PDB entry 9AS4 | electron microscopy, 3.06 A resolution | chains B and C of the 5 polymer chains in the assembly

# Chain B
Name: G subunit q (Gi2-mini-Gq chimeric)
Organism: Homo sapiens
Chain sequence (246 residues; each row starts with the number of its first residue):
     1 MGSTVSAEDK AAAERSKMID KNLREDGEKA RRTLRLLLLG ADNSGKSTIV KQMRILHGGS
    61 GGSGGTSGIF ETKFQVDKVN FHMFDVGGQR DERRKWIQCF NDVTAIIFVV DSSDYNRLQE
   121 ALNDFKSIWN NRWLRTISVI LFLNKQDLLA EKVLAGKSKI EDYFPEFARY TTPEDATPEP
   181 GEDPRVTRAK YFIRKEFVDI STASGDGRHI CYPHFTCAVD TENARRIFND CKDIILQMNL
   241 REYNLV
Unresolved in the structure: 1-3, 55-65, 174-181

# Chain C
Name: Guanine nucleotide-binding protein G(I)/G(S)/G(T) subunit beta-1
Organism: Homo sapiens
UniProt: P62873 (GBB1_HUMAN); residue numbers follow UniProt; this construct covers 2-340
Chain sequence (358 residues; numbered -17 to 340; the number before each row is that of its first residue; numbers below 1 keep their minus sign (Met-17 is residue -17)):
   -17 MHHHHHHLEV LFQGPGSSGS ELDQLRQEAE QLKNQIRDAR KACADATLSQ ITNNIDPVGR
    43 IQMRTRRTLR GHLAKIYAMH WGTDSRLLVS ASQDGKLIIW DSYTTNKVHA IPLRSSWVMT
   103 CAYAPSGNYV ACGGLDNICS IYNLKTREGN VRVSRELAGH TGYLSCCRFL DDNQIVTSSG
   163 DTTCALWDIE TGQQTTTFTG HTGDVMSLSL APDTRLFVSG ACDASAKLWD VREGMCRQTF
   223 TGHESDINAI CFFPNGNAFA TGSDDATCRL FDLRADQELM TYSHDNIICG ITSVSFSKSG
   283 RLLLAGYDDF NCNVWDALKA DRAGVLAGHD NRVSCLGVTD DGMAVATGSW DSFLKIWN
Unresolved in the structure: -17 to 9
Construct notes: expression tag (-17 to 1)
Swiss-Prot annotation at these positions:
  - modified residue: Ser2 (N-acetylserine), His266 (Phosphohistidine)
  - natural variant: Leu30 (L30F: In MRD42; uncertain significance), Arg52 (R52G: In MRD42), Gly64 (G64V: In MRD42), Asp76 (D76E: In MRD42; D76G: In MRD42), Gly77 (G77S: In MRD42), Lys78 (K78R: In MRD42), Ile80 (I80N: In MRD42; I80T: In MRD42), His91 (H91R: In MRD42; uncertain significance), Ala92 (A92T: In MRD42), Pro94 (P94S: In MRD42), Leu95 (L95P: In MRD42), Arg96 (R96L: In MRD42), 5 further natural variant entries in UniProt

# How chain B and chain C interact
Pairs across the interface (40):
  Asp9(B) - Asn88(C)
  Arg15(B) - Val90(C)  hydrogen bond (side chain-backbone)
  Arg15(B) - His91(C)
  Ser16(B) - Asn88(C)
  Ser16(B) - Lys89(C)  hydrogen bond (side chain-backbone)
  Ile19(B) - Lys89(C)
  Ile19(B) - Ala92(C)  hydrophobic
  Asp20(B) - Lys89(C)  salt bridge
  Leu23(B) - Gly53(C)
  Leu23(B) - Leu55(C)
  Leu23(B) - Lys78(C)
  Leu23(B) - Ile80(C)  hydrophobic
  Leu23(B) - Lys89(C)
  Asp26(B) - Lys78(C)
  Gly27(B) - Leu55(C)
  Arg35(B) - Gln75(C)
  Ser67(B) - Asn119(C)
  Gly68(B) - Leu117(C)
  Gly68(B) - Asn119(C)
  Ile69(B) - Trp99(C)
  Ile69(B) - Leu117(C)  hydrophobic
  Phe84(B) - Trp99(C)  hydrophobic
  Gln89(B) - Tyr145(C)
  Lys95(B) - Tyr145(C)
  Lys95(B) - Met188(C)
  Lys95(B) - Cys204(C)
  Lys95(B) - Asp228(C)  salt bridge
  Lys95(B) - Asn230(C)  hydrogen bond
  Lys95(B) - Asp246(C)  salt bridge
  Trp96(B) - Leu117(C)  hydrophobic
  Gln98(B) - Trp332(C)
  Cys99(B) - Tyr59(C)
  Cys99(B) - Gln75(C)  hydrogen bond (backbone-side chain)
  Phe100(B) - Trp99(C)  hydrophobic
  Phe100(B) - Leu117(C)  hydrophobic
  Asn101(B) - Lys57(C)
  Asn101(B) - Trp332(C)
  Asp102(B) - Gln75(C)  hydrogen bond
  Trp133(B) - Asp290(C)
  Trp133(B) - Arg314(C)
Also at the interface, not in a pair above, chain B (27 interface residues in all): Ala12, Ala13, Arg24, Val86, Glu92
Also at the interface, not in a pair above, chain C (30 interface residues in all): Arg52, Thr86, Thr87, Met101, Asp118, Asp186

# In short
27 residues of chain B face 30 of chain C across their interface, with 5 hydrogen bonds and 3 salt bridges.
Polar contacts include Asp20(B)-Lys89(C), Lys95(B)-Asp228(C) and Lys95(B)-Asp246(C).
Here chain B is G subunit q (Gi2-mini-Gq chimeric) and chain C is Guanine nucleotide-binding protein
G(I)/G(S)/G(T) subunit beta-1, both from Homo sapiens. Entry 9AS4 (Global reconstruction of 5-HT2AR bound to
LSD in complex with a mini-Gq protein and scFv16 obtained ...) was determined by electron microscopy,
deposited together with 9ARY, 9AS0, 9AS2, 9AS6, 9AS8 and 9ASA.
